Entry 6PO2 (electron microscopy, 3.60 A resolution); this record covers chains E and F of the 11 polymer chains in the assembly.

== Chain E (and F) ==
Protein: Inner core structural protein VP3
From: Bluetongue virus 1
Notes: chain F of this document is another copy of the same molecule, construct and numbering; everything in this record applies to it too
Reference sequence: Q1AE73 (Q1AE73_9REOV); residue numbers follow UniProt; this construct covers 1-901
Chain sequence (901 residues; numbered 1 to 901; the number before each row is that of its first residue):
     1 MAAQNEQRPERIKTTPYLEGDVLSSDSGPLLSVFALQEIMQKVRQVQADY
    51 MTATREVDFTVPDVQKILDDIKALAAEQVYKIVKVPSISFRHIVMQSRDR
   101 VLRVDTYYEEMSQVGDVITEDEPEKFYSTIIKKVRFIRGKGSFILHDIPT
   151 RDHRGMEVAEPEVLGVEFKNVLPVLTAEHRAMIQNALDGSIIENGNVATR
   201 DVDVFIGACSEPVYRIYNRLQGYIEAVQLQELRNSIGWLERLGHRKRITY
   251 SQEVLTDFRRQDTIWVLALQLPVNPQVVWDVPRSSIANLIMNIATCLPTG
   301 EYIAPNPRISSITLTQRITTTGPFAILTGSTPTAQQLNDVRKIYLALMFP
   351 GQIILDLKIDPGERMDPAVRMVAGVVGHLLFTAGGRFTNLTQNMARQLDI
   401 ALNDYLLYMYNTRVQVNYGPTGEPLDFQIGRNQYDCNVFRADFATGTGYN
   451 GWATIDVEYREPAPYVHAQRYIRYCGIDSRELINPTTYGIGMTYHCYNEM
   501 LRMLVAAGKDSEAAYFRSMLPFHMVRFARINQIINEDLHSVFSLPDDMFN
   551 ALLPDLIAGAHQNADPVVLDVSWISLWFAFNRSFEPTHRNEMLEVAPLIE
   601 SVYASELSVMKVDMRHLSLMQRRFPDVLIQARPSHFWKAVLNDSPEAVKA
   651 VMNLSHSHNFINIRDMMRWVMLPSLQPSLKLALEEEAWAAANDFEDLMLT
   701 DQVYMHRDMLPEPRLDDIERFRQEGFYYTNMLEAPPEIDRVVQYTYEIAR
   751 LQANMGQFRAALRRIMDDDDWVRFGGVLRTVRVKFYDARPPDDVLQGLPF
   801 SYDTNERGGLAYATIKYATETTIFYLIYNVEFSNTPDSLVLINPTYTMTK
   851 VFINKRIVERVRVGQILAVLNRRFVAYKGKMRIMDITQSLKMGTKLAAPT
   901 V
Not modelled in the structure: 1-6, 804-813 (chain F: 1-18, 42-56)

== Interface between chain E and chain F ==
Contacting residue pairs (84):
  Ile-39(E) / Phe-258(F)  hydrophobic
  Lys-42(E) / Thr-256(F)  hydrogen bond
  Val-43(E) / Asp-257(F)
  Val-43(E) / Phe-258(F)  hydrophobic
  Val-46(E) / Glu-253(F)
  Val-46(E) / Asp-257(F)
  Val-46(E) / Met-884(F)
  Gln-47(E) / Arg-882(F)
  Tyr-50(E) / Val-254(F)
  Tyr-50(E) / Asp-885(F)
  Tyr-50(E) / Ser-889(F)
  Met-51(E) / Gln-78(F)  hydrogen bond
  Met-51(E) / Ile-883(F)
  Met-51(E) / Met-884(F)
  Met-51(E) / Asp-885(F)  hydrogen bond (backbone-backbone)
  Thr-52(E) / Ile-883(F)
  Thr-52(E) / Met-884(F)
  Ala-53(E) / Ile-82(F)  hydrophobic
  Ala-53(E) / His-146(F)  hydrogen bond (backbone-side chain)
  Ala-53(E) / Arg-882(F)
  Ala-53(E) / Ile-883(F)  hydrogen bond (backbone-backbone)
  Thr-54(E) / Arg-882(F)
  Arg-55(E) / Asp-147(F)  salt bridge
  Arg-55(E) / Gly-879(F)
  Arg-55(E) / Lys-880(F)
  Arg-283(E) / Asp-262(F)  salt bridge
  Ile-286(E) / Phe-258(F)  hydrophobic
  Asp-356(E) / Thr-256(F)
  Lys-358(E) / Glu-253(F)
  Ile-359(E) / Thr-249(F)
  Ile-359(E) / Ser-251(F)
  Ile-359(E) / Glu-253(F)  hydrogen bond (backbone-side chain)
  Ile-359(E) / Thr-894(F)
  Asp-360(E) / Thr-894(F)
  Pro-361(E) / Thr-894(F)
  Pro-367(E) / Ala-897(F)
  Pro-367(E) / Ala-898(F)
  Pro-367(E) / Pro-899(F)  hydrophobic
  Arg-370(E) / Leu-896(F)
  Met-371(E) / Leu-482(F)  hydrophobic
  Met-371(E) / Pro-899(F)  hydrophobic
  Asn-393(E) / Glu-240(F)  hydrogen bond
  Asn-393(E) / Gln-252(F)
  Gln-397(E) / Thr-249(F)
  Ile-400(E) / His-244(F)
  Asp-404(E) / Arg-247(F)  salt bridge
  Leu-407(E) / Glu-481(F)
  Tyr-408(E) / Leu-482(F)  hydrophobic
  Tyr-408(E) / Asn-484(F)  hydrogen bond
  Tyr-408(E) / Pro-899(F)  hydrophobic
  Met-409(E) / Asn-484(F)
  Met-409(E) / Thr-487(F)  hydrogen bond (backbone-side chain)
  Tyr-410(E) / Asn-484(F)
  Tyr-410(E) / Thr-487(F)
  Asn-411(E) / Thr-487(F)  hydrogen bond (backbone-side chain)
  Arg-413(E) / Glu-481(F)  salt bridge
  Arg-413(E) / Thr-487(F)
  Arg-413(E) / Tyr-488(F)
  Arg-413(E) / Met-492(F)
  Tyr-418(E) / Arg-480(F)
  Tyr-418(E) / Glu-481(F)  hydrogen bond
  Gly-422(E) / His-244(F)
  Pro-424(E) / His-244(F)
  His-561(E) / Gln-261(F)
  Gln-562(E) / Gln-261(F)
  Asp-565(E) / Arg-260(F)  salt bridge
  Asp-565(E) / Gln-261(F)  hydrogen bond
  Pro-566(E) / Arg-260(F)
  Val-568(E) / Thr-256(F)
  Asp-570(E) / Glu-253(F)
  Gln-621(E) / Gly-155(F)
  Asp-626(E) / Arg-154(F)  salt bridge
  Ile-629(E) / His-153(F)
  Ile-629(E) / Arg-154(F)  hydrogen bond (backbone-backbone)
  Gln-630(E) / Asp-152(F)
  Arg-632(E) / Asp-152(F)  salt bridge
  Ser-655(E) / Phe-258(F)
  Asn-659(E) / Lys-880(F)
  Phe-660(E) / Arg-259(F)
  Ile-661(E) / Lys-880(F)
  Asn-662(E) / Asp-201(F)  hydrogen bond
  Arg-664(E) / Asp-201(F)  salt bridge
  Arg-750(E) / Asn-185(F)
  Asn-754(E) / Glu-178(F)
Other interface residues (no listed pair), chain E (60 interface residues in all): Met-40, Leu-357, Arg-364, Val-416, Glu-423, Pro-625, Met-755
Other interface residues (no listed pair), chain F (56 interface residues in all): Ala-181, Tyr-250, Glu-461, Ile-483, His-588, Met-881, Ile-886, Gln-888, Met-892, Gly-893, Thr-900

== Summary ==
60 residues of chain E and 56 residues of chain F are in contact, with 14 hydrogen bonds and 8 salt bridges.
Polar pairs include Arg-55(E)/Asp-147(F), Arg-283(E)/Asp-262(F) and Asp-404(E)/Arg-247(F).
Chain E and chain F are both Inner core structural protein VP3 (Bluetongue virus 1); the structure, In situ
structure of BTV RNA-dependent RNA polymerase in BTV core, was determined by electron microscopy (same
publication as 6PNS).
